5R1M - chains A and B; structure by X-ray diffraction, 1.90 A resolution.

[Chain A]
Molecule: Pre-mRNA-splicing factor 8
Source organism: Saccharomyces cerevisiae (strain ATCC 204508 / S288c)
Notes: fragment: yPrp8 RNaseH
Reference sequence: P33334 (PRP8_YEAST); numbering as in UniProt (aligned over 1836-2090)
Sequence (258 residues; each row starts with the number of its first residue):
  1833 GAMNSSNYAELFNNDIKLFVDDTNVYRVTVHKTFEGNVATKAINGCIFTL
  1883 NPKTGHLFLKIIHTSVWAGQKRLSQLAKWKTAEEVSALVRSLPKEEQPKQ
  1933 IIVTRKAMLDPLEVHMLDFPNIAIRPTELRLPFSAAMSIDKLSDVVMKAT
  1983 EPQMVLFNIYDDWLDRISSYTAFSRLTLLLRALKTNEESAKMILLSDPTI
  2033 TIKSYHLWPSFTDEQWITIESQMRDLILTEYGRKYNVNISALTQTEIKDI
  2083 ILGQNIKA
Disordered / not traced: 2070-2090
Construct notes: expression tag (1833-1835)
UniProt features mapped onto this chain:
  - mutagenesis: Asp1853 (D1853A: Alters protein folding. Severely impaired growth. Strongly reduced growth at 35 degrees Celsius; when associated with A-1854; D1853N: Reduced growth at 30 degrees Celsius ...), Asp1854 (D1854A: Reduced growth at 30 degrees Celsius. Strongly reduced growth at 16 degrees Celsius. Strongly reduced growth at 35 degrees Celsius; when associated with A-1853 ...), Thr1855 (T1855A: Reduced growth at 30 degrees Celsius. Strongly reduced growth at 16 degrees Celsius), Thr1936 (T1936A: Reduced growth at 30 degrees Celsius. Strongly reduced growth at 16 degrees Celsius), Arg1937 (R1937K: Severely impaired growth. Reduced growth at 30 degrees Celsius. Strongly reduced growth at 16 degrees Celsius)

[Chain B]
Molecule: A1 cistron-splicing factor AAR2
Source organism: Saccharomyces cerevisiae (strain ATCC 204508 / S288c)
Notes: fragment: GAMA - Aar2(1-152) - SSSSS - Aar2(171-317); engineered mutation(s): L153_D170delinsSSSSS
Reference sequence: P32357 (AAR2_YEAST); aligned to UniProt positions 1-317 over residues 1-317
Sequence (308 residues; numbered -3 to 317; 13 numbers in that range are skipped by the numbering (no residue carries them; nothing is unmodelled there); the number before each row is that of its first residue; numbers below 1 keep their minus sign (Gly-3 is residue -3)):
    -3 GAMAMNTVPFTSAPIEVTIGIDQYSFNVKENQPFHGIKDIPIGHVHVIHF
    47 QHADNSSMRYGYWFDCRMGNFYIQYDPKDGLYKMMEERDGAKFENIVHNF
    97 KERQMMVSYPKIDEDDTWYNLTEFVQMDKIRKIVRKDENQFSYVDSSMTT
   147 VQENEL
   166 SSSSSDPAHSLNYTVINFKSREAIRPGHEMEDFLDKSYYLNTVMLQGIFK
   216 NSSNYFGELQFAFLNAMFFGNYGSSLQWHAMIELICSSATVPKHMLDKLD
   266 EILYYQIKTLPEQYSDILLNERVWNICLYSSFQKNSLHNTEKIMENKYPE
   316 LL
Disordered / not traced: -3 to 0, 166-169
Construct notes: expression tag (-3 to 0); conflict Ser166 (Leu153 in P32357), Ser167 (Lys154 in P32357), Ser170 (Leu157 in P32357)
UniProt features mapped onto this chain:
  - region: Leu261 to Ile282 (Leucine-zipper)
  - modified residue: Ser253 (Phosphoserine), Thr274 (Phosphothreonine)

[Interface between chain A and chain B]
Contacting residue pairs (17; chain A residue first):
  Gln1907(A) - Met195(B)
  Gln1907(A) - Leu199(B)
  Leu1908(A) - Met195(B)  hydrophobic
  Trp1911(A) - Glu194(B)
  Trp1911(A) - Met195(B)  hydrophobic
  Trp1911(A) - Phe198(B)  hydrophobic
  Asp1942(A) - Lys184(B)  salt bridge
  Glu1945(A) - Lys184(B)  salt bridge
  Val1946(A) - Ile189(B)  hydrophobic
  Val1946(A) - Glu194(B)
  Val1946(A) - Phe198(B)  hydrophobic
  His1947(A) - Glu194(B)
  Leu1949(A) - Lys184(B)
  Leu1949(A) - Ser185(B)
  Leu1949(A) - Arg186(B)
  Leu1949(A) - Ile189(B)  hydrophobic
  Asp1950(A) - Arg186(B)  salt bridge

[Overview]
9 residues of chain A face 8 of chain B across their interface; the contacts include 3 salt bridges. Polar
contacts include Asp1942(A)-Lys184(B), Glu1945(A)-Lys184(B) and Asp1950(A)-Arg186(B). Curated annotation
(UniProt) lists 5 mutagenesis sites on chain A.
Here chain A is Pre-mRNA-splicing factor 8 and chain B is A1 cistron-splicing factor AAR2, both from
Saccharomyces cerevisiae (strain ATCC 204508 / S288c). Entry 5R1M (PanDDA analysis group deposition --
Auto-refined data of Aar2/RNaseH for ground state model 37, DMSO-free) was determined by X-ray diffraction,
deposited together with 5QY1, 5QY2, 5QY3, 5QY4, 5QY5, 5QY6 and 128 further entries.
